PDB entry 8JSG | electron microscopy, 4.60 A resolution (low resolution: residue-level contacts below are approximate; hydrogen-bond / salt-bridge calls are withheld) | chains g and t of the 22 polymer chains in the assembly

[Chain g]
Molecule: 16S ribosomal RNA
From: Escherichia coli
Sequence (1540 nucleotides; numbered 1 to 1540; the number before each row is that of its first residue):
     1 AAAUUGAAGAGUUUGAUCAUGGCUCAGAUUGAACGCUGGCGGCAGGCCUA
    51 ACACAUGCAAGUCGAACGGUAACAGGAAGAAGCUUGCUUCUUUGCUGACG
   101 AGUGGCGGACGGGUGAGUAAUGUCUGGGAAACUGCCUGAUGGAGGGGGAU
   151 AACUACUGGAAACGGUAGCUAAUACCGCAUAACGUCGCAAGACCAAAGAG
   201 GGGGACCUUCGGGCCUCUUGCCAUCGGAUGUGCCCAGAUGGGAUUAGCUA
   251 GUAGGUGGGGUAACGGCUCACCUAGGCGACGAUCCCUAGCUGGUCUGAGA
   301 GGAUGACCAGCCACACUGGAACUGAGACACGGUCCAGACUCCUACGGGAG
   351 GCAGCAGUGGGGAAUAUUGCACAAUGGGCGCAAGCCUGAUGCAGCCAUGC
   401 CGCGUGUAUGAAGAAGGCCUUCGGGUUGUAAAGUACUUUCAGCGGGGAGG
   451 AAGGGAGUAAAGUUAAUACCUUUGCUCAUUGACGUUACCCGCAGAAGAAG
   501 CACCGGCUAACUCCGUGCCAGCAGCCGCGGUAAUACGGAGGGUGCAAGCG
   551 UUAAUCGGAAUUACUGGGCGUAAAGCGCACGCAGGCGGUUUGUUAAGUCA
   601 GAUGUGAAAUCCCCGGGCUCAACCUGGGAACUGCAUCUGAUACUGGCAAG
   651 CUUGAGUCUCGUAGAGGGGGGUAGAAUUCCAGGUGUAGCGGUGAAAUGCG
   701 UAGAGAUCUGGAGGAAUACCGGUGGCGAAGGCGGCCCCCUGGACGAAGAC
   751 UGACGCUCAGGUGCGAAAGCGUGGGGAGCAAACAGGAUUAGAUACCCUGG
   801 UAGUCCACGCCGUAAACGAUGUCGACUUGGAGGUUGUGCCCUUGAGGCGU
   851 GGCUUCCGGAGCUAACGCGUUAAGUCGACCGCCUGGGGAGUACGGCCGCA
   901 AGGUUAAAACUCAAAUGAAAUGACGGGGGCCCGCACAAGCGGUGGAGCAU
   951 GUGGUUUAAUUCGAUGCAACGCGAAGAACCUUACCUGGUCUUGACAUCCA
  1001 CGGAAGUUUUCAGAGAUGAGAAUGUGCCUUCGGGAACCGUGAGACAGGUG
  1051 CUGCAUGGCUGUCGUCAGCUCGUGUUGUGAAAUGUUGGGUUAAGUCCCGC
  1101 AACGAGCGCAACCCUUAUCCUUUGUUGCCAGCGGUCCGGCCGGGAACUCA
  1151 AAGGAGACUGCCAGUGAUAAACUGGAGGAAGGUGGGGAUGACGUCAAGUC
  1201 AUCAUGGCCCUUACGACCAGGGCUACACACGUGCUACAAUGGCGCAUACA
  1251 AAGAGAAGCGACCUCGCGAGAGCAAGCGGACCUCAUAAAGUGCGUCGUAG
  1301 UCCGGAUUGGAGUCUGCAACUCGACUCCAUGAAGUCGGAAUCGCUAGUAA
  1351 UCGUGGAUCAGAAUGCCACGGUGAAUACGUUCCCGGGCCUUGUACACACC
  1401 GCCCGUCACACCAUGGGAGUGGGUUGCAAAAGAAGUAGGUAGCUUAACCU
  1451 UCGGGAGGGCGCUUACCACUUUGUGAUUCAUGACUGGGGUGAAGUCGUAA
  1501 CAAGGUAACCGUAGGGGAACCUGCGGUUGGAUCACCUCCU
Not modelled in the structure: 1

[Chain t]
Molecule: Small ribosomal subunit protein uS12
From: Escherichia coli
Reference sequence: P0A7S3 (RS12_ECOLI); residues 1-123 here correspond to UniProt positions 2-124 (UniProt number = residue number + 1)
Chain sequence (123 residues; numbered 1 to 123; the number before each row is that of its first residue):
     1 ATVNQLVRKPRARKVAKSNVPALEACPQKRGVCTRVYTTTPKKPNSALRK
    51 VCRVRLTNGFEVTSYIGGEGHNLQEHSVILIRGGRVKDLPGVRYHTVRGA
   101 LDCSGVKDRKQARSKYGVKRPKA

[How chain g and chain t interact]
Pairs across the interface (68):
  A33(g) - Gln28(t)
  G35(g) - Gly99(t)
  G35(g) - Ser114(t)
  G35(g) - Gly117(t)
  C36(g) - Lys119(t)
  C36(g) - Arg120(t)
  U37(g) - Arg120(t)
  G362(g) - Arg30(t)
  G362(g) - Thr57(t)
  A363(g) - Cys26(t)
  A363(g) - Pro27(t)
  A363(g) - Lys29(t)
  A363(g) - Arg30(t)
  C501(g) - Ser114(t)
  C501(g) - Arg120(t)
  A502(g) - Ala112(t)
  A502(g) - Arg113(t)
  A502(g) - Ser114(t)
  C503(g) - Ala112(t)
  C503(g) - Lys115(t)
  C518(g) - Ser46(t)
  A520(g) - Ala47(t)
  A520(g) - Leu48(t)
  G521(g) - Arg49(t)
  G521(g) - Lys50(t)
  G521(g) - Gly68(t)
  C522(g) - Arg49(t)
  C522(g) - Tyr65(t)
  C522(g) - Gly67(t)
  C522(g) - Gly68(t)
  A523(g) - Arg49(t)
  A523(g) - Val86(t)
  A523(g) - Asp88(t)
  C525(g) - Lys87(t)
  C526(g) - Lys87(t)
  G527(g) - Asn45(t)
  C528(g) - Asn45(t)
  G529(g) - Asn45(t)
  G529(g) - Ser46(t)
  G537(g) - Arg109(t)
  G538(g) - Asp108(t)
  G538(g) - Arg109(t)
  G538(g) - Lys110(t)
  G538(g) - Gln111(t)
  A539(g) - Lys110(t)
  U551(g) - Arg82(t)
  U552(g) - Pro27(t)
  U552(g) - Gln28(t)
  U552(g) - Arg82(t)
  U552(g) - Gly83(t)
  A553(g) - Ala25(t)
  A553(g) - Cys26(t)
  A553(g) - Pro27(t)
  A553(g) - Gly83(t)
  A553(g) - Gly84(t)
  A554(g) - Val20(t)
  U561(g) - Lys14(t)
  U562(g) - Arg11(t)
  U562(g) - Ala12(t)
  U562(g) - Arg13(t)
  C564(g) - Leu6(t)
  C564(g) - Arg11(t)
  G568(g) - Ala1(t)
  C880(g) - Asn4(t)
  C880(g) - Gln5(t)
  G881(g) - Gln5(t)
  C882(g) - Ala1(t)
  U911(g) - Arg93(t)
Other interface residues (no listed pair), chain g (46 interface residues in all): A32, C34, G500, C519, A563, G567, U884, A909, A913, C1412, U1490, A1492
Other interface residues (no listed pair), chain t (57 interface residues in all): Arg8, Lys17, Ser18, Lys42, Lys43, Arg53, Glu69, Gly70, Val97, Ala100, Tyr116, Val118, Lys122

[Overview]
46 residues of chain g and 57 residues of chain t are in contact.
Here chain g is 16S ribosomal RNA and chain t is Small ribosomal subunit protein uS12, both from Escherichia
coli. Entry 8JSG (Structure of the 30S-IF3 complex from Escherichia coli) was determined by electron
microscopy, deposited together with 8JSH.
